8D9I - chains B and C of the 3 polymer chains in the assembly; structure by electron microscopy, 3.62 A resolution.

Chain B:
Protein: RAMP superfamily protein
From: Candidatus Scalindua brodae
Reference sequence: A0A0B0EGF3 (A0A0B0EGF3_9BACT); aligned in 2 segments with insertions or deletions, so no single offset holds: 1-1031 ~ UniProt 1-1026; 1388-1693 ~ UniProt 1383-1688
Sequence (1256 residues; each row starts with the number of its first residue; note: 437 numbers in that range are skipped by the numbering (no residue carries them; nothing is unmodelled there)):
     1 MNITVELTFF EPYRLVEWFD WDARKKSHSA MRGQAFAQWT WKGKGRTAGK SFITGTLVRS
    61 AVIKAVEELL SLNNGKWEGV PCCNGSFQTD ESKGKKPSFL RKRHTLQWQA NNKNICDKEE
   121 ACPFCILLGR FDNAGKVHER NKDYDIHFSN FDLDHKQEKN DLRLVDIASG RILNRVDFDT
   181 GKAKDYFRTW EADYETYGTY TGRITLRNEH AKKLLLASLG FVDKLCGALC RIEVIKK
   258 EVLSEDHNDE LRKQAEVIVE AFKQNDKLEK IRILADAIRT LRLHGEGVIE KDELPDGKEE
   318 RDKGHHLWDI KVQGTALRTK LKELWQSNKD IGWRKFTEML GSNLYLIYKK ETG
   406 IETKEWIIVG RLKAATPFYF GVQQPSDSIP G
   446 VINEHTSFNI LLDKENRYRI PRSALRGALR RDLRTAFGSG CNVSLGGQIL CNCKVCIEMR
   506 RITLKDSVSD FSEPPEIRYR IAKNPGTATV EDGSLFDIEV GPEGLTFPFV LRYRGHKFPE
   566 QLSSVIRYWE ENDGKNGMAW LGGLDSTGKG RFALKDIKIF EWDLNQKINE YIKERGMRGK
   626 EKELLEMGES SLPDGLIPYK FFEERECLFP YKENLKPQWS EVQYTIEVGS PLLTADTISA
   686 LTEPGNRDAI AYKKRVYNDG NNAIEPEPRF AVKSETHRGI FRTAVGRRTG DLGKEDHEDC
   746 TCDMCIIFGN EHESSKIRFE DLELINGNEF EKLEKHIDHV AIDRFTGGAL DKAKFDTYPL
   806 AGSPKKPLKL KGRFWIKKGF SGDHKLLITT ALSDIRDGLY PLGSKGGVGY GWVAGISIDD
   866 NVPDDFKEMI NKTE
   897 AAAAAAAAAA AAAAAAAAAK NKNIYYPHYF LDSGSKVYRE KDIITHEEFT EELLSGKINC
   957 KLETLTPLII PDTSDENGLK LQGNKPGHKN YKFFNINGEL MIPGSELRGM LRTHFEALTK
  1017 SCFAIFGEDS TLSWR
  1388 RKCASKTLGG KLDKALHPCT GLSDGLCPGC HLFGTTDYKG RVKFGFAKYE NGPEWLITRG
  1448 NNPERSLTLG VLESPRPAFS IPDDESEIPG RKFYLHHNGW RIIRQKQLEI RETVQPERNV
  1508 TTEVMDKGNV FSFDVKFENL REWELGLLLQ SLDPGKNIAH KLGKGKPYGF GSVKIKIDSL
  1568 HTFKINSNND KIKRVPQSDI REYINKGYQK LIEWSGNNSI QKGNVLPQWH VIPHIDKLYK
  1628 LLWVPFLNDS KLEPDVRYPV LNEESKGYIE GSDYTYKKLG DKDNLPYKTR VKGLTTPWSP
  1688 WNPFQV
Differences from the reference sequence: conflict Ala897 (Gly892 in A0A0B0EGF3), Ala898 (Pro893 in A0A0B0EGF3), Ala899 (Ile894 in A0A0B0EGF3), Ala900 (Asn895 in A0A0B0EGF3), Ala901 (Asn896 in A0A0B0EGF3), Ala902 (Asp897 in A0A0B0EGF3), Ala903 (Tyr898 in A0A0B0EGF3), Ala904 (Val899 in A0A0B0EGF3), Ala905 (His900 in A0A0B0EGF3), Ala906 (Pro901 in A0A0B0EGF3), Ala907 (Gly902 in A0A0B0EGF3), Ala908 (His903 in A0A0B0EGF3), Ala909 (Gln904 in A0A0B0EGF3), Ala910 (Ser905 in A0A0B0EGF3), Ala911 (Pro906 in A0A0B0EGF3), Ala912 (Lys907 in A0A0B0EGF3), Ala913 (Gln908 in A0A0B0EGF3), Ala914 (Asp909 in A0A0B0EGF3), Ala915 (His910 in A0A0B0EGF3), Lys1523 (Arg1518 in A0A0B0EGF3)
Cystine bridges: Cys83-Cys122, Cys486-Cys498
Ion coordination: Zn2+ site 1 near Cys116 (its only coordinating residue here); Zn2+ site 2 near Cys745 (its only coordinating residue here); Zn2+ site 3: Cys1018, Cys1406, Cys1414, Cys1417

Chain C:
Molecule: 35-nt RNA strand
From: Candidatus Scalindua brodae
Sequence (35 nucleotides; row label = number of the first residue in the row):
    13 ACUUAAUGUC ACGGUACCCA AUUUUCUGCC CCGGA

Chain B / chain C interface:
Residue-residue contacts (195; chain B residue first):
  Glu11(B) - C24(C)  base contact
  Trp18(B) - U16(C)  sugar contact
  Arg32(B) - A23(C)  hydrogen bond to the base
  Arg32(B) - G26(C)  hydrogen bond to the base
  Gln34(B) - U21(C)  hydrogen bond to the base
  Ala35(B) - U21(C)  base contact
  Phe36(B) - A23(C)  sugar contact
  Thr40(B) - U15(C)  phosphate contact
  Lys42(B) - C14(C)  sugar contact
  Lys50(B) - C14(C)  base contact
  Phe52(B) - U15(C)  base contact
  Thr54(B) - U16(C)  sugar contact
  Gly55(B) - U16(C)  base contact
  Thr56(B) - U16(C)  hydrogen bond to the sugar
  Thr56(B) - A17(C)  sugar contact
  Thr56(B) - A18(C)  hydrogen bond to the base
  Thr56(B) - U21(C)  base contact
  Leu57(B) - U21(C)  hydrogen bond to the base
  Arg59(B) - A18(C)  hydrogen bond to the sugar
  Arg59(B) - G20(C)  salt bridge to the phosphate
  Ser60(B) - U21(C)  hydrogen bond to the phosphate
  Ser86(B) - U19(C)  base contact
  Phe87(B) - U19(C)  base contact
  Phe87(B) - G20(C)  sugar contact
  Asp90(B) - U19(C)  hydrogen bond to the base
  Asp90(B) - G20(C)  base contact
  Lys93(B) - U19(C)  hydrogen bond to the base
  Pro97(B) - G20(C)  phosphate contact
  Ser98(B) - A18(C)  hydrogen bond to the phosphate
  Leu100(B) - G20(C)  base contact
  Arg101(B) - G20(C)  hydrogen bond to the sugar
  Arg101(B) - U21(C)  salt bridge to the phosphate
  Arg101(B) - C22(C)  phosphate contact
  Lys102(B) - C22(C)  hydrogen bond to the phosphate
  Arg103(B) - G20(C)  hydrogen bond to the phosphate
  Arg103(B) - U21(C)  salt bridge to the phosphate
  Arg103(B) - C22(C)  phosphate contact
  Leu128(B) - U19(C)  sugar contact
  Ala134(B) - A18(C)  sugar contact
  Gly135(B) - A18(C)  sugar contact
  Lys136(B) - A17(C)  hydrogen bond to the sugar
  Lys136(B) - A18(C)  phosphate contact
  Lys136(B) - U19(C)  salt bridge to the phosphate
  Val137(B) - A17(C)  sugar contact
  His138(B) - A17(C)  sugar contact
  Glu139(B) - A17(C)  base contact
  Lys142(B) - U16(C)  hydrogen bond to the base
  Lys142(B) - A17(C)  base contact
  Tyr144(B) - A17(C)  base contact
  Tyr144(B) - A18(C)  sugar contact
  Ile146(B) - A18(C)  base contact
  His147(B) - U16(C)  base contact
  His147(B) - A17(C)  base contact
  His147(B) - A18(C)  base contact
  Phe148(B) - U16(C)  base contact
  Phe148(B) - A18(C)  hydrogen bond to the base
  Asn150(B) - U15(C)  base contact
  Asp152(B) - C14(C)  base contact
  Asp152(B) - U15(C)  base contact
  Arg171(B) - A28(C)  salt bridge to the phosphate
  Ile172(B) - A28(C)  base contact
  Leu173(B) - A28(C)  phosphate contact
  Asn174(B) - G26(C)  hydrogen bond to the sugar
  Asn174(B) - U27(C)  sugar contact
  Asn174(B) - A28(C)  phosphate contact
  Val176(B) - U27(C)  base contact
  Gly181(B) - C29(C)  hydrogen bond to the sugar
  Ala183(B) - C29(C)  base contact
  Asp185(B) - G26(C)  base contact
  Tyr186(B) - A28(C)  base contact
  Phe187(B) - G26(C)  base contact
  Lys224(B) - C24(C)  hydrogen bond to the sugar
  Gly227(B) - C24(C)  phosphate contact
  Leu229(B) - C24(C)  base contact
  Gly426(B) - C29(C)  hydrogen bond to the phosphate
  Arg467(B) - C24(C)  salt bridge to the phosphate
  Ser468(B) - U27(C)  hydrogen bond to the phosphate
  Ser468(B) - A28(C)  hydrogen bond to the phosphate
  Ala469(B) - U27(C)  sugar contact
  Arg471(B) - C24(C)  hydrogen bond to the sugar
  Arg471(B) - G26(C)  salt bridge to the phosphate
  Gly472(B) - U27(C)  phosphate contact
  Arg475(B) - G25(C)  hydrogen bond to the phosphate
  Arg475(B) - G26(C)  salt bridge to the phosphate
  Arg476(B) - U27(C)  hydrogen bond to the base
  Ser489(B) - G25(C)  base contact
  Leu490(B) - G26(C)  base contact
  Gly491(B) - G25(C)  base contact
  Gly492(B) - C22(C)  base contact
  Leu495(B) - C22(C)  base contact
  Arg505(B) - G25(C)  phosphate contact
  Thr508(B) - C24(C)  base contact
  Leu509(B) - C24(C)  hydrogen bond to the base
  Tyr524(B) - U34(C)  base contact
  Arg525(B) - A32(C)  salt bridge to the phosphate
  Arg525(B) - U34(C)  phosphate contact
  Ile526(B) - A32(C)  hydrogen bond to the sugar
  Ile526(B) - U34(C)  base contact
  Ile526(B) - U35(C)  sugar contact
  Lys528(B) - A33(C)  phosphate contact
  Lys528(B) - U35(C)  hydrogen bond to the sugar
  Ala533(B) - U36(C)  sugar contact
  Val535(B) - U35(C)  base contact
  Leu540(B) - U34(C)  base contact
  Phe541(B) - A32(C)  base contact
  Gly587(B) - U27(C)  base contact
  Gly588(B) - C29(C)  sugar contact
  Leu589(B) - C29(C)  sugar contact
  Leu589(B) - C30(C)  hydrogen bond to the phosphate
  Asp590(B) - C30(C)  hydrogen bond to the phosphate
  Ser591(B) - C30(C)  phosphate contact
  Ser591(B) - C31(C)  hydrogen bond to the phosphate
  Thr679(B) - U35(C)  phosphate contact
  Ala680(B) - U34(C)  hydrogen bond to the sugar
  Ala680(B) - U35(C)  hydrogen bond to the phosphate
  Lys718(B) - U34(C)  salt bridge to the phosphate
  Glu720(B) - A33(C)  sugar contact
  Glu720(B) - U34(C)  phosphate contact
  Thr721(B) - A33(C)  hydrogen bond to the phosphate
  Thr721(B) - U34(C)  hydrogen bond to the phosphate
  Arg723(B) - C31(C)  salt bridge to the phosphate
  Arg723(B) - A32(C)  salt bridge to the phosphate
  Gly724(B) - A33(C)  sugar contact
  Ile725(B) - A33(C)  base contact
  Arg727(B) - A32(C)  sugar contact
  Arg727(B) - A33(C)  phosphate contact
  Thr728(B) - A33(C)  hydrogen bond to the base
  Gly754(B) - C31(C)  sugar contact
  Asn755(B) - C30(C)  sugar contact
  Glu756(B) - C30(C)  sugar contact
  Glu758(B) - C30(C)  hydrogen bond to the sugar
  Ser760(B) - C31(C)  phosphate contact
  Asp783(B) - G40(C)  base contact
  His784(B) - G40(C)  salt bridge to the phosphate
  Val785(B) - C38(C)  sugar contact
  Val785(B) - U39(C)  sugar contact
  Val785(B) - G40(C)  base contact
  Val785(B) - C41(C)  sugar contact
  Ala786(B) - U39(C)  phosphate contact
  Ile787(B) - U39(C)  base contact
  Arg789(B) - U39(C)  salt bridge to the phosphate
  Gly792(B) - C41(C)  sugar contact
  Gly792(B) - C42(C)  sugar contact
  Gly793(B) - C42(C)  sugar contact
  Ala794(B) - G40(C)  base contact
  Ala794(B) - C41(C)  base contact
  Lys799(B) - G40(C)  hydrogen bond to the base
  Gly848(B) - U35(C)  sugar contact
  Ser849(B) - U35(C)  phosphate contact
  Ser849(B) - U36(C)  phosphate contact
  Lys850(B) - U36(C)  hydrogen bond to the phosphate
  His924(B) - C44(C)  salt bridge to the phosphate
  Pro967(B) - C41(C)  phosphate contact
  Thr969(B) - G40(C)  hydrogen bond to the base
  Ser1001(B) - U39(C)  hydrogen bond to the phosphate
  Ser1001(B) - G40(C)  hydrogen bond to the phosphate
  Glu1002(B) - U39(C)  base contact
  Glu1002(B) - C41(C)  phosphate contact
  Arg1004(B) - C38(C)  salt bridge to the phosphate
  Gly1005(B) - U39(C)  sugar contact
  Arg1008(B) - U37(C)  phosphate contact
  Arg1008(B) - C38(C)  salt bridge to the phosphate
  Thr1009(B) - U39(C)  base contact
  Arg1031(B) - A47(C)  salt bridge to the phosphate
  Phe1420(B) - U37(C)  phosphate contact
  Phe1420(B) - C38(C)  phosphate contact
  Gly1421(B) - U37(C)  sugar contact
  Thr1422(B) - U36(C)  sugar contact
  Thr1422(B) - U37(C)  sugar contact
  Thr1423(B) - U36(C)  base contact
  Thr1423(B) - U37(C)  sugar contact
  Lys1426(B) - U36(C)  phosphate contact
  Lys1426(B) - U37(C)  phosphate contact
  Gly1427(B) - U37(C)  hydrogen bond to the phosphate
  Val1458(B) - C43(C)  base contact
  Glu1460(B) - C42(C)  hydrogen bond to the sugar
  Glu1460(B) - C43(C)  sugar contact
  Ser1461(B) - C43(C)  sugar contact
  Pro1462(B) - C42(C)  phosphate contact
  Pro1462(B) - C43(C)  sugar contact
  Pro1462(B) - C44(C)  phosphate contact
  Arg1463(B) - C43(C)  phosphate contact
  Arg1463(B) - C44(C)  hydrogen bond to the phosphate
  Arg1463(B) - G45(C)  hydrogen bond to the sugar
  Ala1465(B) - G45(C)  phosphate contact
  Phe1466(B) - G45(C)  hydrogen bond to the phosphate
  Lys1479(B) - C43(C)  salt bridge to the phosphate
  Tyr1481(B) - C42(C)  phosphate contact
  Tyr1481(B) - C43(C)  hydrogen bond to the phosphate
  Gly1550(B) - C42(C)  phosphate contact
  Lys1551(B) - C42(C)  phosphate contact
  Gly1552(B) - C42(C)  phosphate contact
  Lys1553(B) - C41(C)  phosphate contact
  Lys1553(B) - C42(C)  salt bridge to the phosphate
  Tyr1645(B) - C43(C)  sugar contact
Other interface residues (no listed pair), chain B (172 interface residues in all): Arg14, Trp21, Trp41, Ser51, Gln88, Thr89, Lys96, Phe99, Gly129, Arg130, Asp132, Arg175, Tyr424, Pro466, Val488, Ile494, Met504, Ile507, Ala527, Thr534, Leu678, Phe753, Phe800, Tyr845, Gly851, Val853, Ile966, Met1006, Tyr1425, Leu1459, Pro1554, Leu1648
Other interface residues (no listed pair), chain C (34 interface residues in all): G46

In short:
Chain B and chain C form an interface of 172 and 34 residues respectively, with 49 hydrogen bonds and 20 salt
bridges. Polar contacts include Arg32(B)-A23(C), Arg32(B)-G26(C) and Gln34(B)-U21(C). Cys1018(B), Cys1406(B),
Cys1414(B) and Cys1417(B) coordinate Zn2+ site 3.
Chain B is RAMP superfamily protein and chain C is a 35-nt RNA strand, both from Candidatus Scalindua brodae;
the structure, gRAMP non-matching PFS-with Mg, was determined by electron microscopy together with 8D8N, 8D97,
8D9E, 8D9F, 8D9G and 8D9H from the same study.
